PDB entry 2IH1 | X-ray diffraction, 2.40 A resolution | chains A and B of the 3 polymer chains in the assembly

Chain A:
Protein: FAB Heavy Chain
Organism: Mus musculus
Notes: antibody fragment or engineered binder
Sequence (219 residues; row label = number of the first residue in the row):
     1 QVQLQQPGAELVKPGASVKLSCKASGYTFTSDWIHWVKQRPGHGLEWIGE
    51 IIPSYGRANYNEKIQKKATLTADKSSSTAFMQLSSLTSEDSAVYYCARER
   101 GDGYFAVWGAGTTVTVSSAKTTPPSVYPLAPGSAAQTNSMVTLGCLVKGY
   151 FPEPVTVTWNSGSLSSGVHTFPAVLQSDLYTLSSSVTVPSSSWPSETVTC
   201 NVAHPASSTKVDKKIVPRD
Cystine bridges: Cys22-Cys96

Chain B:
Protein: FAB Light Chain
Organism: Mus musculus
Notes: antibody fragment or engineered binder
Sequence (212 residues; row label = number of the first residue in the row):
     1 DILLTQSPAILSVSPGERVSFSCRASQSIGTDIHWYQQRTNGSPRLLIKY
    51 ASESISGIPSRFSGSGSGTDFTLSINSVESEDIANYYCQQSNRWPFTFGS
   101 GTKLEIKRADAAPTVSIFPPSSEQLTSGGASVVCFLNNFYPKDINVKWKI
   151 DGSERQNGVLNSWTDQDSKDSTYSMSSTLTLTKDEYERHNSYTCEATHKT
   201 STSPIVKSFNRN
Cystine bridges: Cys23-Cys88, Cys134-Cys194

Interface between chain A and chain B:
Residue-residue contacts (70):
  His35(A) with Phe96(B)
  Gln39(A) with Gln38(B), hydrogen bond; Tyr87(B), hydrogen bond
  His43(A) with Tyr87(B)
  Gly44(A) with Tyr87(B)
  Leu45(A) with Tyr87(B); Phe98(B)
  Trp47(A) with Trp94(B), hydrophobic; Pro95(B), hydrophobic
  Glu50(A) with Trp94(B), hydrogen bond
  Asn59(A) with Trp94(B)
  Tyr60(A) with Trp94(B)
  Tyr95(A) with Gln38(B), hydrogen bond; Gly42(B), hydrogen bond (side chain-backbone); Ser43(B)
  Glu99(A) with Phe96(B)
  Asp102(A) with Tyr50(B), hydrogen bond (backbone-side chain)
  Gly103(A) with His34(B), hydrogen bond (backbone-side chain); Gln89(B), hydrogen bond (backbone-side chain); Ser91(B); Phe96(B)
  Tyr104(A) with His34(B); Tyr36(B); Leu46(B), hydrophobic; Lys49(B), hydrogen bond; Tyr50(B), hydrophobic; Gln89(B)
  Phe105(A) with Tyr36(B), hydrogen bond (backbone-side chain); Leu46(B); Phe98(B), hydrophobic
  Trp108(A) with Tyr36(B); Pro44(B); Phe98(B), hydrophobic
  Gly109(A) with Ser43(B)
  Tyr127(A) with Ser121(B); Glu123(B); Gln124(B)
  Pro128(A) with Ser121(B); Glu123(B)
  Leu129(A) with Phe118(B); Val133(B), hydrophobic; Phe135(B), hydrophobic
  Ala130(A) with Phe118(B); Pro119(B)
  Pro131(A) with Phe118(B)
  Thr142(A) with Ser116(B); Phe118(B)
  Leu146(A) with Ser131(B)
  Lys148(A) with Gln124(B); Ser131(B)
  His169(A) with Asn137(B); Asn138(B), hydrogen bond; Ser174(B), hydrogen bond
  Phe171(A) with Phe135(B), hydrophobic; Asn137(B); Ser162(B); Thr164(B); Ser174(B); Met175(B); Ser176(B)
  Pro172(A) with Ser162(B), hydrogen bond (backbone-side chain); Trp163(B)
  Val174(A) with Leu160(B), hydrophobic; Asn161(B); Ser162(B)
  Gln176(A) with Leu160(B)
  Ser183(A) with Phe135(B)
  Ser185(A) with Phe135(B); Asn137(B), hydrogen bond
  Arg218(A) with Pro120(B)
Interface residues without a listed pair, chain A (41 interface residues in all): Val37, Ala106, Gly132, Gln136, Leu143, Thr170, Ser184, Lys213
Interface residues without a listed pair, chain B (40 interface residues in all): Ser100, Ser127, Asp167, Lys207

Summary:
Chain A and chain B form an interface of 41 and 40 residues respectively, with 14 hydrogen bonds. Among the
polar pairs are Gln39(A)-Gln38(B), Gln39(A)-Tyr87(B) and Glu50(A)-Trp94(B).
Here chain A is FAB Heavy Chain and chain B is FAB Light Chain, both from Mus musculus. Entry 2IH1 (Ion
selectivity in a semi-synthetic K+ channel locked in the conductive conformation) was determined by X-ray
diffraction together with 2IH3 from the same study.
